2Q5Z - chains A and B; structure by X-ray diffraction, 2.30 A resolution.

[Chain A (and B)]
Name: Hypothetical protein
From: Vibrio sp. DAT722
Notes: EC 3.6.1.19; chain B of this document is another copy of the same molecule, construct and numbering; everything in this record applies to it too
Reference sequence: Q2F9Z1 (Q2F9Z1_9VIBR); residues 1-94 here = UniProt positions 1-94
Chain sequence (114 residues; row label = number of the first residue in the row; numbers below 1 keep their minus sign (Met-19 is residue -19)):
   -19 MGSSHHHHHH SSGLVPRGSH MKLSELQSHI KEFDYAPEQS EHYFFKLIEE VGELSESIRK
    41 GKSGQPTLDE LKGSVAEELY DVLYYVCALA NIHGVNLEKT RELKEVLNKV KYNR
Not modelled in the structure: -19 to -1, 93-94 (chain B: -19 to 0)
Construct notes: expression tag (-19 to 0); engineered mutation Arg81 (His in Q2F9Z1)
Ion coordination: Mg2+: Glu30, Glu33, Glu58, Asp61

[How chain A and chain B interact]
Pairs across the interface - 80 pairs, chain A then chain B:
  His0(A) - Lys2(B)
  His0(A) - Glu78(B)  salt bridge
  Met1(A) - Lys2(B)
  Met1(A) - Glu78(B)  hydrogen bond (backbone-side chain)
  Met1(A) - Arg81(B)
  Lys2(A) - Met1(B)
  Leu3(A) - Met1(B)  hydrogen bond (backbone-backbone)
  Leu3(A) - Leu63(B)  hydrophobic
  His9(A) - Glu85(B)
  Phe24(A) - Ser35(B)
  Phe24(A) - Ile38(B)  hydrophobic
  Leu27(A) - Leu34(B)  hydrophobic
  Ile28(A) - Val31(B)  hydrophobic
  Val31(A) - Ile28(B)  hydrophobic
  Leu34(A) - Leu27(B)  hydrophobic
  Ser35(A) - Phe24(B)
  Ile38(A) - Phe24(B)  hydrophobic
  Ile38(A) - His73(B)
  Ser43(A) - His73(B)  hydrogen bond
  Gly44(A) - His73(B)  hydrogen bond (backbone-backbone)
  Gly44(A) - Gly74(B)
  Gly44(A) - Val75(B)
  Gln45(A) - Gly74(B)
  Gln45(A) - Val75(B)
  Gln45(A) - Asn76(B)  hydrogen bond (side chain-backbone)
  Gln45(A) - Lys79(B)
  Gln45(A) - Thr80(B)  hydrogen bond
  Pro46(A) - Leu83(B)
  Leu48(A) - Leu83(B)
  Leu48(A) - Leu87(B)  hydrophobic
  Leu51(A) - Leu83(B)  hydrophobic
  Leu51(A) - Lys84(B)
  Val55(A) - His73(B)
  Ala56(A) - Val75(B)  hydrophobic
  Ala56(A) - Thr80(B)
  Glu57(A) - Lys84(B)  salt bridge
  Leu59(A) - Val66(B)
  Leu59(A) - Leu69(B)  hydrophobic
  Leu59(A) - Ala70(B)  hydrophobic
  Leu59(A) - Leu77(B)  hydrophobic
  Tyr60(A) - Thr80(B)
  Tyr60(A) - Arg81(B)
  Tyr60(A) - Lys84(B)
  Asp61(A) - Lys84(B)  salt bridge
  Val62(A) - Val66(B)  hydrophobic
  Leu63(A) - Leu3(B)  hydrophobic
  Leu63(A) - Leu63(B)  hydrophobic
  Val66(A) - Leu59(B)
  Val66(A) - Val62(B)  hydrophobic
  Leu69(A) - Leu59(B)  hydrophobic
  Ala70(A) - Leu59(B)  hydrophobic
  His73(A) - Ile38(B)
  His73(A) - Ser43(B)  hydrogen bond
  His73(A) - Gly44(B)  hydrogen bond (backbone-backbone)
  His73(A) - Val55(B)
  Gly74(A) - Gly44(B)
  Gly74(A) - Gln45(B)  hydrogen bond (backbone-backbone)
  Val75(A) - Gly44(B)
  Val75(A) - Gln45(B)
  Val75(A) - Ala56(B)  hydrophobic
  Asn76(A) - Gln45(B)  hydrogen bond (backbone-side chain)
  Leu77(A) - Leu59(B)  hydrophobic
  Glu78(A) - Met1(B)
  Lys79(A) - Gln45(B)
  Thr80(A) - Gln45(B)  hydrogen bond
  Thr80(A) - Leu51(B)
  Thr80(A) - Ala56(B)
  Arg81(A) - Met1(B)
  Arg81(A) - Tyr60(B)
  Leu83(A) - Pro46(B)
  Leu83(A) - Thr47(B)
  Leu83(A) - Leu48(B)
  Leu83(A) - Leu51(B)
  Lys84(A) - Leu51(B)
  Lys84(A) - Glu57(B)  salt bridge
  Lys84(A) - Tyr60(B)
  Lys84(A) - Asp61(B)
  Val86(A) - Leu48(B)  hydrophobic
  Leu87(A) - Leu48(B)  hydrophobic
  Leu87(A) - Leu51(B)  hydrophobic
Other interface residues (no listed pair), chain A (44 interface residues in all): Leu6, Thr47
Other interface residues (no listed pair), chain B (43 interface residues in all): Glu82, Val86

[In short]
The interface between chain A and chain B involves 44 residues on one side and 43 on the other, with 11
hydrogen bonds and 4 salt bridges. Polar pairs include His0(A)-Glu78(B), Glu57(A)-Lys84(B) and
Asp61(A)-Lys84(B). Glu30(A), Glu33(A), Glu58(A) and Asp61(A) form the Mg2+ site.
Both chains are Hypothetical protein (Vibrio sp. DAT722). Entry 2Q5Z (Crystal structure of iMazG from Vibrio
DAT 722: Ntag-iMazG (P43212)) was determined by X-ray diffraction together with 2Q73 and 2Q9L from the same
study.
